PDB entry 7XK6 | electron microscopy, 3.00 A resolution | chains E and F of the 6 polymer chains in the assembly

[Chain E]
Molecule: Na(+)-translocating NADH-quinone reductase subunit E
From: Vibrio cholerae O395
Notes: EC 7.2.1.1
UniProtKB: A5F5Y5 (NQRE_VIBC3); residues 1-198 here = UniProt positions 1-198
Amino-acid sequence (198 residues; row label = number of the first residue in the row):
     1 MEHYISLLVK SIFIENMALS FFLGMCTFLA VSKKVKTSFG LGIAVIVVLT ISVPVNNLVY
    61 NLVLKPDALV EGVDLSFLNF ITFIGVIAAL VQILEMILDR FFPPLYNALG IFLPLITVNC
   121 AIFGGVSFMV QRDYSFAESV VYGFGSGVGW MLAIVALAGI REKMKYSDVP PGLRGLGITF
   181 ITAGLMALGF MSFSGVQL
Small-molecule neighbours: 2Fe-2S cluster (FES): G24, M25, C26, N119, C120

[Chain F]
Molecule: Na(+)-translocating NADH-quinone reductase subunit F
From: Vibrio cholerae O395
Notes: EC 7.2.1.1
UniProtKB: A5F5Y4 (NQRF_VIBC3); residues 1-408 here = UniProt positions 1-408
Amino-acid sequence (414 residues; numbered 1 to 414; the number before each row is that of its first residue):
     1 MSTIIFGVVM FTLIILALVL VILFAKSKLV PTGDITISIN GDPEKAIVTQ PGGKLLTALA
    61 GAGVFVSSAC GGGGSCGQCR VKIKSGGGDI LPTELDHISK GEAREGERLA CQVAVKADMD
   121 LELPEEIFGV KKWECTVISN DNKATFIKEL KLAIPDGESV PFRAGGYIQI EAPAHHVKYA
   181 DFDVPEKYRG DWDKFNLFRY ESKVDEPIIR AYSMANYPEE FGIIMLNVRI ATPPPNNPNV
   241 PPGQMSSYIW SLKAGDKCTI SGPFGEFFAK DTDAEMVFIG GGAGMAPMRS HIFDQLKRLK
   301 SKRKMSYWYG ARSKREMFYV EDFDGLAAEN DNFVWHCALS DPQPEDNWTG YTGFIHNVLY
   361 ENYLKDHEAP EDCEYYMCGP PMMNAAVINM LKNLGVEEEN ILLDDFGGHH HHHH
Unresolved in the structure: 409-414
Sequence notes: expression tag (409-414)
Small-molecule neighbours:
  - FAD (flavin-adenine dinucleotide): Y167, R210, A211, Y212, S213, N227, V228, R229, A231, T232, P233, P234, V240, P241, P242, G243, Q244, M245, S246, A283, F406, G407
  - 2Fe-2S cluster (FES): S68, A69, C70, G71, G72, G73, G74, S75, C76, G77, C79, C111
Swiss-Prot annotation at these positions:
  - binding site ([2Fe-2S] cluster): C70, C76, C79, C111

[How chain E and chain F interact]
Pairs across the interface - 15 pairs, chain E then chain F:
  V70(E) - F6(F)  hydrophobic
  D74(E) - T3(F)
  L75(E) - F6(F)  hydrophobic
  L75(E) - G7(F)
  L75(E) - M10(F)  hydrophobic
  L78(E) - F11(F)  hydrophobic
  I81(E) - F11(F)  hydrophobic
  T82(E) - I14(F)
  G85(E) - L18(F)
  A89(E) - I22(F)  hydrophobic
  Q92(E) - I22(F)
  I93(E) - V21(F)  hydrophobic
  M96(E) - K26(F)
  R100(E) - L29(F)
  F101(E) - L29(F)  hydrophobic
Other interface residues (no listed pair), chain E (19 interface residues in all): V63, L69, V73, F77, V86, I97
Other interface residues (no listed pair), chain F (13 interface residues in all): I15, A25

[Overview]
19 residues of chain E and 13 residues of chain F are in contact. Bound to chain E: 2Fe-2S cluster. Ligands of
chain F: 2Fe-2S cluster and flavin-adenine dinucleotide. From UniProt: 4 [2Fe-2S] cluster-binding residues on
chain F.
Here chain E is Na(+)-translocating NADH-quinone reductase subunit E and chain F is Na(+)-translocating
NADH-quinone reductase subunit F, both from Vibrio cholerae O395. Entry 7XK6 (Cryo-EM structure of Na+-pumping
NADH-ubiquinone oxidoreductase from Vibrio cholerae, with aurachin D-42) was determined by electron
microscopy, deposited together with 7XK3, 7XK4, 7XK5 and 7XK7.
